7FIR - chains B and C of the 4 polymer chains in the assembly; structure by X-ray diffraction, 2.20 A resolution.

# Chain B (and C)
Protein: Beta-1,2-mannobiose phosphorylase
Organism: Thermoanaerobacter sp. (strain X514)
Notes: EC 2.4.1.339; chain C of this document is another copy of the same molecule, construct and numbering; everything in this record applies to it too
UniProt: B0K2C3 (BMBP_THEPX); residues 1-302 here = UniProt positions 1-302
Sequence (313 residues; row label = number of the first residue in the row; numbers below 1 keep their minus sign (Gly-10 is residue -10)):
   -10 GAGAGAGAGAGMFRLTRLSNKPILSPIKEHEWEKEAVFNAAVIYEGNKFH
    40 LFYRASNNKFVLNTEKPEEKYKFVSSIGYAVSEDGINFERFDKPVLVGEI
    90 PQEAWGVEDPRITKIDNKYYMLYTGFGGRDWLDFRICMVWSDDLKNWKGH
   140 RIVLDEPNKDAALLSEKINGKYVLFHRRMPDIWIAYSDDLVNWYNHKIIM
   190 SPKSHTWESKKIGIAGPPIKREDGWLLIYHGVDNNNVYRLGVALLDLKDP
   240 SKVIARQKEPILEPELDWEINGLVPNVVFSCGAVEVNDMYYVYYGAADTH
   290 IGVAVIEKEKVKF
Unresolved in the structure: -10 to 0 (chain C: -10 to -2)
Sequence notes: expression tag (-10 to 0)
Metal / ion sites: Zn2+ site 1: His19, Asp81; Zn2+ site 2: Glu92, Cys126, His139; Zn2+ site 3: Asp149, His219; Zn2+ site 4: Asp170 (shared with 1 residue of chain A); Zn2+ site 5: His194 (shared with 1 residue of chain A); Zn2+ site 6 near Glu248 (its only coordinating residue here)

# How chain B and chain C interact
Contacting residue pairs (11; chain B residue first):
  Asn224(B) with Met168(C); Pro169(C)
  Glu248(B) with His194(C), salt bridge
  Ile259(B) with Ile187(C), hydrophobic; Ser190(C)
  Asn260(B) with Lys186(C); Ile187(C), hydrogen bond (side chain-backbone)
  Pro264(B) with Trp172(C), hydrophobic; Ile187(C), hydrophobic
  Asn265(B) with Asp170(C), hydrogen bond; Ile187(C)
Other interface residues (no listed pair), chain B (7 interface residues in all): Glu252
Other interface residues (no listed pair), chain C (10 interface residues in all): Ser193, Lys199

# Overview
7 residues of chain B face 10 of chain C across their interface; the contacts include 2 hydrogen bonds and 1
salt bridge. Polar pairs include Glu248(B)-His194(C), Asn260(B)-Ile187(C) and Asn265(B)-Asp170(C). His19(B)
and Asp81(B) coordinate Zn2+ site 1. Glu92(B), Cys126(B) and His139(B) coordinate Zn2+ site 2.
Chain B and chain C are both Beta-1,2-mannobiose phosphorylase (Thermoanaerobacter sp. (strain X514)); the
structure, The crystal structure of beta-1,2-mannobiose phosphorylase in complex with 1,4-mannobiose, was
determined by X-ray diffraction (same publication as 7FIP, 7FIQ and 7FIS).
